PDB entry 6V3K | electron microscopy, 3.40 A resolution | chains A and E of the 6 polymer chains in the assembly

== Chain A ==
Name: Chimeric Sso7d and HIV-1 integrase
From: Saccharolobus solfataricus (strain ATCC 35092 / DSM 1617 / JCM 11322 / P2)
UniProtKB: chimeric construct of P39476, Q76353: residues -74 to -11 from P39476 (DN7D_SACS2) positions 1-64 (UniProt number = residue number + 75); residues 1-288 from Q76353 positions 1-288 (same numbers)
Amino-acid sequence (383 residues; row label = number of the first residue in the row; numbers below 1 keep their minus sign (Met-94 is residue -94)):
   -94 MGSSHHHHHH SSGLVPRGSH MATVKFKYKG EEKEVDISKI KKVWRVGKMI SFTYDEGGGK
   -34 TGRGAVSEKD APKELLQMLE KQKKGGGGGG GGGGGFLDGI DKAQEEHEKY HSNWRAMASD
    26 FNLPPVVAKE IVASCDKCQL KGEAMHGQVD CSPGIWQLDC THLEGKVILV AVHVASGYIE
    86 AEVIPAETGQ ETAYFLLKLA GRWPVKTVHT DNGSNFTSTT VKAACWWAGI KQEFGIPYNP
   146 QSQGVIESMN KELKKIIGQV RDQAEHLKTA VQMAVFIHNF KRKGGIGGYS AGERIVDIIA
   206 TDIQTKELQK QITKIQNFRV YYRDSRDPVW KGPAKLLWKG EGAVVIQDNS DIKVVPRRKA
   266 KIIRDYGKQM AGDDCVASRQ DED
Unresolved in the structure: -94 to 0, 228-236, 269-288
Differences from the reference sequence: expression tag (-94 to -75); linker (-10 to 0)
Swiss-Prot annotation at these positions:
  - modified residue (N6-methyllysine): Lys-70, Lys-68, Lys-14, Lys-12, Lys-11
Metal / ion sites: Zn2+: His12, His16, Cys40, Cys43; Mg2+ site 1: Asp64, Asp116 (together with QUW); Mg2+ site 2: Asp64, Glu152 (together with QUW)
Ligand contacts:
  - QUW: Asp64, Cys65, Asp116, Asn117, Gly118, Phe121, Tyr143, Pro145, Gln146, Glu152, Asn155
  - QUW (4-azanyl-N-[[2,4-bis(fluoranyl)phenyl]methyl]-1-oxidanyl-2-oxidanylidene-6-(5-oxidanylpentyl)-1,8-naphthyridine-3-carboxamide): Asp64, Cys65, Asp116, Asn117, Gly118, Tyr143, Pro145, Gln146, Glu152
Reported in the primary citation:
  - binding site for QUW: Asn117, Tyr143

== Chain E ==
Molecule: viral DNA non-transferred strand
From: Human immunodeficiency virus 1
Sequence (27 nucleotides; numbered 15 to 41; the number before each row is that of its first residue):
    15 ACTGCTAGAG ATTTTCCCGC CCACGCT
Unresolved in the structure: 34-41

== Interface between chain A and chain E ==
Contacting residue pairs (25):
  His51(A) with DG18(E), salt bridge to the phosphate
  Gly52(A) with DT17(E), base contact; DG18(E), hydrogen bond to the phosphate
  Gln53(A) with DT17(E), hydrogen bond to the base; DC19(E), phosphate contact
  Val54(A) with DG18(E), phosphate contact; DC19(E), hydrogen bond to the phosphate
  His114(A) with DT17(E), salt bridge to the phosphate
  Gly140(A) with DT17(E), phosphate contact
  Ile141(A) with DC16(E), phosphate contact; DT17(E), hydrogen bond to the phosphate
  Asn144(A) with DT17(E), sugar contact; DG18(E), hydrogen bond to the phosphate
  Gln146(A) with DG18(E), sugar contact
  Ser147(A) with DT17(E), hydrogen bond to the phosphate
  Gly149(A) with DG18(E), hydrogen bond to the base; DC19(E), sugar contact
  Val150(A) with DC19(E), sugar contact
  Glu152(A) with DG18(E), base contact
  Ser153(A) with DC19(E), base contact; DT20(E), hydrogen bond to the sugar
  Met154(A) with DT20(E), sugar contact
  Lys156(A) with DT20(E), hydrogen bond to the base
  Glu157(A) with DA21(E), sugar contact
  Arg187(A) with DG22(E), salt bridge to the phosphate
Other interface residues (no listed pair), chain A (21 interface residues in all): Asp55, Val79, His183

== Overview ==
21 residues of chain A face 7 of chain E across their interface, with 9 hydrogen bonds and 3 salt bridges.
Among the polar pairs are Gln53(A)-DT17(E), Gly149(A)-DG18(E) and Lys156(A)-DT20(E). Chain A binds compound
QUW and QUW. The paper reports a binding site for QUW at Asn117(A) and Tyr143(A).
Here chain A is Chimeric Sso7d and HIV-1 integrase (Saccharolobus solfataricus (strain ATCC 35092 / DSM 1617 /
JCM 11322 / P2)) and chain E is viral DNA non-transferred strand (Human immunodeficiency virus 1). Entry 6V3K
(Structure of HIV cleaved synaptic complex (CSC) intasome bound with magnesium and INSTI XZ419 (compound 4c))
was determined by electron microscopy together with 6PUT, 6PUW, 6PUY and 6PUZ from the same study.
